PDB entry 7KF0 | X-ray diffraction, 2.32 A resolution | chains V and C of the 6 polymer chains in the assembly

== Chain V (and C) ==
Protein: Isoform L-VEGF206 of Vascular endothelial growth factor A
From: Homo sapiens
Notes: fragment: Vascular endothelial growth factor A; chain C of this document is another copy of the same molecule, construct and numbering; everything in this record applies to it too
UniProtKB: P15692-14 (VEGFA-14_HUMAN); residues 1-110 here correspond to UniProt positions 207-316 (UniProt number = residue number + 206)
Sequence (116 residues; row label = number of the first residue in the row):
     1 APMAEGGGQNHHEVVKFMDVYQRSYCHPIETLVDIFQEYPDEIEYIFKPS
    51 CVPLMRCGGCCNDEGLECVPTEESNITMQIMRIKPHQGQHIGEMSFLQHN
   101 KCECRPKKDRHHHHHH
Not modelled in the structure: 1-12, 108-116
Disulfide bonds: Cys26-Cys68, Cys57-Cys102, Cys61-Cys104
Sequence notes: expression tag (111-116)

== How chain V and chain C interact ==
Residue-residue contacts (55; chain V residue first):
  Val14(V) - Thr77(C)
  Val14(V) - Gln79(C)
  Val14(V) - Glu93(C)
  Val15(V) - Ile76(C)  hydrophobic
  Val15(V) - Thr77(C)  hydrogen bond (backbone-backbone)
  Val15(V) - Met78(C)
  Val15(V) - Gln79(C)  hydrogen bond (backbone-backbone)
  Lys16(V) - Gln79(C)
  Phe17(V) - Lys48(C)
  Phe17(V) - Gln79(C)  hydrogen bond (backbone-side chain)
  Phe17(V) - Met81(C)  hydrophobic
  Val20(V) - Pro49(C)  hydrophobic
  Val20(V) - Val52(C)  hydrophobic
  Val20(V) - Met78(C)  hydrophobic
  Val20(V) - Gln79(C)
  Tyr21(V) - Pro49(C)  hydrophobic
  Arg23(V) - Glu30(C)  salt bridge
  Arg23(V) - Pro53(C)
  Ser24(V) - Pro49(C)
  Ser24(V) - Cys51(C)  hydrogen bond (side chain-backbone)
  His27(V) - Leu32(C)
  Ile29(V) - Glu30(C)
  Glu30(V) - Arg23(C)  salt bridge
  Glu30(V) - Ile29(C)
  Leu32(V) - Gly58(C)
  Leu32(V) - Gly59(C)
  Lys48(V) - Phe17(C)
  Lys48(V) - Asn62(C)  hydrogen bond
  Pro49(V) - Val20(C)  hydrophobic
  Pro49(V) - Ser24(C)
  Ser50(V) - Cys60(C)
  Cys51(V) - Ser24(C)  hydrogen bond (backbone-side chain)
  Cys51(V) - Gly59(C)
  Cys51(V) - Cys60(C)  disulfide
  Val52(V) - Val20(C)  hydrophobic
  Pro53(V) - Arg23(C)
  Gly58(V) - Leu32(C)
  Gly59(V) - Leu32(C)
  Gly59(V) - Cys51(C)
  Cys60(V) - Ser50(C)
  Cys60(V) - Cys51(C)  disulfide
  Asn62(V) - Pro49(C)
  Asn62(V) - Ser50(C)  hydrogen bond (side chain-backbone)
  Ile76(V) - Val15(C)  hydrophobic
  Thr77(V) - Glu13(C)
  Thr77(V) - Val14(C)
  Thr77(V) - Val15(C)  hydrogen bond (backbone-backbone)
  Met78(V) - Val15(C)
  Met78(V) - Val20(C)  hydrophobic
  Gln79(V) - Val15(C)  hydrogen bond (backbone-backbone)
  Gln79(V) - Lys16(C)
  Gln79(V) - Phe17(C)  hydrogen bond (side chain-backbone)
  Gln79(V) - Val20(C)
  Met81(V) - Phe17(C)  hydrophobic
  Glu93(V) - Val14(C)
Other interface residues (no listed pair), chain V (32 interface residues in all): Glu13, Ile46, Ile80, Ile91
Other interface residues (no listed pair), chain C (32 interface residues in all): Tyr21, His27, Glu64, Ile80, Ile91
Cross-chain cystine bridges: Cys51(V)-Cys60(C), Cys60(V)-Cys51(C)

== Summary ==
The chain V/chain C interface involves 32 residues from each chain, with 2 disulfide bonds, 10 hydrogen bonds
and 2 salt bridges. Among the polar pairs are Arg23(V)-Glu30(C), Phe17(V)-Gln79(C) and Ser24(V)-Cys51(C).
Both chains are Isoform L-VEGF206 of Vascular endothelial growth factor A (Homo sapiens). Entry 7KF0 (Crystal
structure of bH1 Fab variant (CDR H3 loop design 13_0346) in complex with VEGF) was determined by X-ray
diffraction.
